9KNK - chains B and C of the 3 polymer chains in the assembly; structure by X-ray diffraction, 3.29 A resolution.

[Chain B (and C)]
Name: PHA synthase
Organism: Aeromonas caviae
Notes: chain C of this document is another copy of the same molecule, construct and numbering; everything in this record applies to it too
UniProt: O32471 (O32471_AERCA); residue numbers follow UniProt; this construct covers 1-594
Amino-acid sequence (596 residues; numbered -1 to 594; the number before each row is that of its first residue; numbers below 1 keep their minus sign (Gly-1 is residue -1)):
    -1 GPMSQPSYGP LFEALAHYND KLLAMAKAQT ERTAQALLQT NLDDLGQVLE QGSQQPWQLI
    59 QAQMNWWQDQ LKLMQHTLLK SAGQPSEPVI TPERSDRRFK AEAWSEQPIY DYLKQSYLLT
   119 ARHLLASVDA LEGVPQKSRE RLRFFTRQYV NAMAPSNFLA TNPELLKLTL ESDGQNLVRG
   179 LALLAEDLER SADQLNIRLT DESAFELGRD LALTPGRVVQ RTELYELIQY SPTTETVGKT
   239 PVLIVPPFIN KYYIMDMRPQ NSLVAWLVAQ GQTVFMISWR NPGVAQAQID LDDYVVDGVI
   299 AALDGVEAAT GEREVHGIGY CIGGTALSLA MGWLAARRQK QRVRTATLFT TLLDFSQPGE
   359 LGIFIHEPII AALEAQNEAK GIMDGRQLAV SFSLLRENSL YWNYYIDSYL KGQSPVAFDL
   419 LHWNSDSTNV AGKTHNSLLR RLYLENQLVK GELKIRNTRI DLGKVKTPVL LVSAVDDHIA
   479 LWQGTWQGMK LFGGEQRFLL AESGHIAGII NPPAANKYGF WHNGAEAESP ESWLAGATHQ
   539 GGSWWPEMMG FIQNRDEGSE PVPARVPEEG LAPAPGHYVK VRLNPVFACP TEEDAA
Disordered / not traced: -1 to 5, 42-53, 79-104, 169-170, 195-198, 554-556, 586-594 (chain C: -1 to 4, 44-51, 80-103, 168-171, 197-200, 359-360, 396, 457, 522-524, 555-557, 584-594)
Construct notes: expression tag (-1 to 0)

[Chain B / chain C interface]
Contacting residue pairs (53):
  Tyr6(B) with Glu104(C)
  Leu9(B) with Ile107(C), hydrophobic
  Gln61(B) with Tyr115(C), hydrogen bond
  Trp64(B) with Leu111(C); Ser114(C); Tyr115(C); Thr118(C)
  Trp65(B) with Leu111(C), hydrophobic; Tyr115(C), hydrophobic
  Gln68(B) with Leu111(C)
  Leu69(B) with Leu111(C), hydrophobic
  Met72(B) with Ile107(C), hydrophobic; Tyr110(C), hydrophobic; Leu111(C), hydrophobic
  Ile107(B) with Ser5(C); Tyr6(C), hydrophobic; Met72(C), hydrophobic
  Tyr108(B) with Trp400(C), hydrogen bond
  Tyr110(B) with Met72(C), hydrophobic; Tyr110(C)
  Leu111(B) with Trp64(C); Trp65(C), hydrophobic; Leu69(C), hydrophobic; Met72(C), hydrophobic
  Ser114(B) with Trp64(C)
  Tyr115(B) with Gln61(C); Trp64(C); Trp65(C); Tyr399(C), hydrogen bond
  Leu116(B) with Met151(C), hydrophobic
  Thr118(B) with Trp64(C); Thr118(C), hydrogen bond; His121(C)
  Ala119(B) with Val148(C), hydrophobic
  Arg120(B) with Val148(C)
  His121(B) with Thr118(C); Leu122(C)
  Leu123(B) with Arg141(C); Thr144(C); Arg145(C)
  Ser125(B) with Leu122(C)
  Arg141(B) with Leu123(C); Val126(C); Asp127(C), salt bridge
  Thr144(B) with Leu123(C)
  Arg145(B) with Leu123(C); Asp127(C), salt bridge
  Val148(B) with Ala119(C), hydrophobic; Arg120(C)
  Asn149(B) with Arg120(C)
  Met151(B) with Leu116(C), hydrophobic
  Tyr399(B) with Tyr115(C)
  Trp400(B) with Tyr108(C), hydrogen bond
Interface residues without a listed pair, chain B (34 interface residues in all): Lys112, Leu122, Val126, Asp127, Tyr147
Interface residues without a listed pair, chain C (32 interface residues in all): Lys112, Ser125

[In short]
The interface between chain B and chain C involves 34 residues on one side and 32 on the other, with 5
hydrogen bonds and 2 salt bridges. Polar contacts include Arg141(B)-Asp127(C), Arg145(B)-Asp127(C) and
Gln61(B)-Tyr115(C).
Chain B and chain C are both PHA synthase (Aeromonas caviae); the structure, Crystal structure of full-length
PHA synthase (PhaC) from Aeromonas caviae, was determined by X-ray diffraction together with 9KNJ and 9KNL
from the same study.
